8VSP - chains A and B of the 9 polymer chains in the assembly; structure by electron microscopy, 3.12 A resolution.

# Chain A
Protein: HLA class II histocompatibility antigen, DQ alpha 1 chain
Organism: Homo sapiens
UniProt: P01909 (DQA1_HUMAN); residues -22 to 231 here correspond to UniProt positions 1-254 (UniProt number = residue number + 23)
Amino-acid sequence (288 residues; each row starts with the number of its first residue; numbers below 1 keep their minus sign (Met-22 is residue -22)):
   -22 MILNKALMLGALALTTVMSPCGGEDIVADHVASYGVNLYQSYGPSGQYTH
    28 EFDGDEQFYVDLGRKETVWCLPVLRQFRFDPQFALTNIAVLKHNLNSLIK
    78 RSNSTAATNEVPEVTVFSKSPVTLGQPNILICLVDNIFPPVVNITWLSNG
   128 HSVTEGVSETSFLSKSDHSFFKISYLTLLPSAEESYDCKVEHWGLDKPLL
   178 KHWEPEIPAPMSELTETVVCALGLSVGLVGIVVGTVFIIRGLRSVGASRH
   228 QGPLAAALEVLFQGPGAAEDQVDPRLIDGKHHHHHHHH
Unresolved in the structure: -22 to 1, 183-187, 222-265
Disulfides: Cys109-Cys165
Construct notes: expression tag (232-265)

# Chain B
Protein: HLA class II histocompatibility antigen, DQ beta 1 chain
Organism: Homo sapiens
UniProt: P01920 (DQB1_HUMAN); residues -31 to 229 here correspond to UniProt positions 1-261 (UniProt number = residue number + 32)
Amino-acid sequence (295 residues; each row starts with the number of its first residue; numbers below 1 keep their minus sign (Met-31 is residue -31)):
   -31 MSWKKALRIPGGLRAATVTLMLAMLSTPVAEGRDSPEDFVYQFKAMCYFT
    19 NGTERVRYVTRYIYNREEYARFDSDVEVYRAVTPLGPPDAEYWNSQKEVL
    69 ERTRAELDTVCRHNYQLELRTTLQRRVEPTVTISPSRTEALNHHNLLVCS
   119 VTDFYPAQIKVRWFRNDQEETTGVVSTPLIRNGDWTFQILVMLEMTPQHG
   169 DVYTCHVEHPSLQNPITVEWRAQSESAQSKMLSGIGGFVLGLIFLGLGLI
   219 IHHRSQKGLLHAAALEVLFQGPGAAEDQVDPRLIDGKHHHHHHHH
Unresolved in the structure: -31 to 2, 104-113, 190-195, 226-263
Disulfides: Cys15-Cys79, Cys117-Cys173
Construct notes: expression tag (230-263)

# Interface between chain A and chain B
Contacting residue pairs (132):
  Ile3(A) with Tyr16(B), hydrophobic; Arg25(B); Arg29(B)
  Val4(A) with Thr18(B)
  Ala5(A) with Tyr16(B), hydrophobic; Phe17(B); Thr18(B)
  Asp6(A) with Phe17(B), hydrogen bond (backbone-backbone); Asn19(B), hydrogen bond (side chain-backbone)
  His7(A) with Tyr16(B); Phe17(B), hydrogen bond (backbone-backbone); Leu91(B)
  Val8(A) with Met14(B), hydrophobic; Cys15(B); Tyr16(B), hydrophobic
  Ala9(A) with Ala13(B); Met14(B); Cys15(B), hydrogen bond (backbone-backbone); Phe17(B), hydrophobic
  Ser10(A) with Ala13(B); Met14(B)
  Tyr11(A) with Ala13(B), hydrogen bond (backbone-backbone); Cys15(B), hydrophobic; Asn82(B); Glu86(B), hydrogen bond
  Gly12(A) with Phe11(B); Lys12(B); Ala13(B), hydrogen bond (backbone-backbone)
  Val13(A) with Phe11(B)
  Asn14(A) with Gln10(B); Phe11(B), hydrogen bond (backbone-backbone)
  Leu15(A) with Val8(B), hydrophobic; Tyr9(B)
  Tyr16(A) with Val8(B); Tyr9(B), hydrogen bond (backbone-backbone)
  Gln17(A) with Asp6(B); Phe7(B); Val8(B)
  Ser18(A) with Asp6(B), hydrogen bond; Phe7(B), hydrogen bond (backbone-backbone)
  Tyr19(A) with Asp6(B), hydrogen bond (backbone-side chain)
  Phe29(A) with Glu86(B); Thr90(B); Leu91(B), hydrophobic
  Asp30(A) with Arg149(B), hydrogen bond (backbone-side chain)
  Gly31(A) with Arg149(B)
  Asp32(A) with Tyr123(B); Arg149(B), salt bridge; Gly151(B); Trp153(B)
  Glu33(A) with Trp153(B), hydrogen bond (backbone-side chain)
  Gln34(A) with Glu86(B), hydrogen bond; Thr90(B); Trp153(B)
  Leu48(A) with Arg93(B); Trp153(B)
  Val50(A) with Thr89(B)
  Leu51(A) with Thr89(B); Thr90(B)
  Gln53(A) with Arg88(B); Thr89(B)
  Phe54(A) with Leu85(B), hydrophobic; Thr89(B)
  Leu68(A) with Tyr9(B), hydrophobic; Phe11(B), hydrophobic
  Asn71(A) with Tyr9(B)
  Leu72(A) with Phe7(B); Tyr9(B), hydrophobic; Tyr32(B), hydrophobic
  Leu75(A) with Tyr9(B), hydrophobic; Tyr32(B), hydrophobic; Tyr37(B)
  Ile76(A) with Phe7(B), hydrophobic
  Arg78(A) with Leu53(B), hydrogen bond (side chain-backbone); Pro56(B); Asp57(B), salt bridge
  Ser79(A) with Tyr32(B), hydrogen bond
  Ser81(A) with Phe7(B)
  Thr82(A) with Phe7(B); Tyr32(B), hydrogen bond (backbone-side chain); Asn33(B), hydrogen bond (backbone-side chain)
  Ala83(A) with Asp6(B); Phe7(B), hydrophobic
  Ala84(A) with Asp6(B), hydrogen bond (backbone-backbone); Asn33(B)
  Asn86(A) with Ser3(B)
  Glu87(A) with Arg34(B), salt bridge
  Phe94(A) with Ile148(B), hydrophobic
  Ser95(A) with Gln156(B), hydrogen bond (backbone-side chain)
  Lys96(A) with Asp121(B), salt bridge; Asp152(B); Gln156(B), hydrogen bond (backbone-side chain)
  Ser97(A) with Asp121(B)
  Pro98(A) with Thr100(B); Ser118(B); Thr120(B)
  Ile108(A) with Asn150(B)
  Phe115(A) with Asn33(B); Arg34(B)
  Pro116(A) with Asp6(B); Val8(B), hydrophobic
  Pro117(A) with Val8(B)
  Ser141(A) with Lys12(B)
  Lys142(A) with Lys12(B), hydrogen bond (backbone-side chain)
  Asp144(A) with Arg34(B), salt bridge
  His145(A) with Gln10(B), hydrogen bond (backbone-side chain); Lys12(B), hydrogen bond; Ile31(B); Arg34(B); Glu36(B), salt bridge
  Ser146(A) with Arg34(B), hydrogen bond
  Phe147(A) with Gln10(B)
  Ile150(A) with Arg149(B); Asn150(B); Gly151(B)
  Tyr152(A) with Asn150(B), hydrogen bond (side chain-backbone); Gly151(B); Asp152(B), hydrogen bond (side chain-backbone)
  Trp170(A) with Ser3(B); Asp6(B)
  Val195(A) with Gln196(B); Met199(B)
  Ser202(A) with Ile203(B); Phe206(B)
  Leu205(A) with Leu210(B), hydrophobic
  Val206(A) with Phe206(B), hydrophobic
  Val209(A) with Gly209(B); Leu210(B), hydrophobic; Leu213(B)
  Val213(A) with Leu213(B), hydrophobic
  Ile216(A) with Leu217(B), hydrophobic; His220(B)
Also at the interface, not in a pair above, chain A (72 interface residues in all): Cys47, Asn113, Val118, Ala198, Leu199, Val203
Also at the interface, not in a pair above, chain B (64 interface residues in all): Pro4, Glu5, Glu35, Gly54, Val78, Tyr83, Thr154, Gly202, Gly216

# In short
72 residues of chain A and 64 residues of chain B are in contact; the contacts include 28 hydrogen bonds and 6
salt bridges. Polar contacts include Asp32(A)-Arg149(B), Arg78(A)-Asp57(B) and Glu87(A)-Arg34(B).
Chain A is HLA class II histocompatibility antigen, DQ alpha 1 chain and chain B is HLA class II
histocompatibility antigen, DQ beta 1 chain, both from Homo sapiens; the structure, Cryo-EM structure of human
invariant chain in complex with HLA-DQ, was determined by electron microscopy, deposited together with 8VRW.
